2VRM - chains A and B; structure by X-ray diffraction, 2.30 A resolution.

Chain A (and B):
Molecule: Amine oxidase [flavin-containing] B
Source organism: Homo sapiens
Notes: EC 1.4.3.4; chain B of this document is another copy of the same molecule, construct and numbering; everything in this record applies to it too
Reference sequence: P27338 (AOFB_HUMAN); residues 1-520 here = UniProt positions 1-520
Amino-acid sequence (520 residues; each row starts with the number of its first residue):
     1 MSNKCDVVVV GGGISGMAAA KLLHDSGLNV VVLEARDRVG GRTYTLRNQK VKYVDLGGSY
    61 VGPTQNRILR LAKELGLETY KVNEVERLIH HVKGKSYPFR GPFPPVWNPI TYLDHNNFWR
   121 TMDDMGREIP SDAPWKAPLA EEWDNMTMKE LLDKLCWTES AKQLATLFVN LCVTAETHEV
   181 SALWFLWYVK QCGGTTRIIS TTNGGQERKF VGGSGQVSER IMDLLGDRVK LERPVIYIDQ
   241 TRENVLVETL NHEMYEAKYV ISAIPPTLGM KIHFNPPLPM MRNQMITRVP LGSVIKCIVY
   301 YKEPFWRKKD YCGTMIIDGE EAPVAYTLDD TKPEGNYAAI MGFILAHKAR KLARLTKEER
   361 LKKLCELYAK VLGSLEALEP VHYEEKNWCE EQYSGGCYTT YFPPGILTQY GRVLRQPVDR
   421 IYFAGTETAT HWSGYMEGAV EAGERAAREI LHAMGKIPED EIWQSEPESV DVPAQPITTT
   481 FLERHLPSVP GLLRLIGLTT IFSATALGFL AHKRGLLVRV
Not modelled in the structure: 1-2, 502-520 (chain B: 1-2, 497-520)
Covalently attached groups: flavin-adenine dinucleotide (FAD) linked to Cys-397
Residues lining bound ligands: FAD / phenylethane: Val-10, Gly-11, Gly-12, Gly-13, Ile-14, Ser-15, Gly-16, Leu-33, Glu-34, Ala-35, Arg-36, Gly-40, Gly-41, Arg-42, Thr-43, Leu-56, Gly-57, Gly-58, Ser-59, Tyr-60, Leu-171, Cys-172, Gln-206, Arg-233, Pro-234, Val-235, Ala-263, Ile-264, Pro-265, Leu-268, Lys-271, Ile-272, Val-294, Lys-296, Phe-343, Trp-388, Tyr-393, Tyr-398, Gly-425, Thr-426, Gly-434, Tyr-435, Met-436, Glu-437, Ala-439
UniProt features mapped onto this chain:
  - site (Important for catalytic activity): Cys-156, Cys-365, His-382
  - modified residue: Ser-2 (N-acetylserine), Lys-52 (N6-acetyllysine), Cys-397 (S-8alpha-FAD cysteine)
  - mutagenesis: Cys-5 (C5S: No loss of activity), Cys-156 (C156S: Complete loss of activity), Thr-158 (T158A: Dramatic loss of activity), Cys-172 (C172S: No loss of activity), Cys-192 (C192S: No loss of activity), Ile-199 (I199F: Alters specificity towards synthetic inhibitors), Cys-297 (C297S: No loss of activity), Cys-312 (C312S: No loss of activity), Cys-365 (C365S: Complete loss of activity), His-382 (H382R: Significant loss of activity), Lys-386 (K386M: No loss of activity), Cys-389 (C389A: Complete loss of activity; C389S: No loss of activity), 2 further mutagenesis entries in UniProt

Interface between chain A and chain B:
Pairs across the interface (89):
  Asn-145(A) / His-178(B)  hydrogen bond
  Glu-150(A) / Glu-150(B)
  His-178(A) / Asn-145(B)  hydrogen bond
  His-178(A) / Pro-404(B)
  His-178(A) / Gly-405(B)
  Glu-179(A) / Pro-404(B)
  Val-235(A) / His-273(B)
  Ile-236(A) / Ile-236(B)  hydrophobic
  Ile-236(A) / His-273(B)
  Tyr-237(A) / Leu-250(B)  hydrophobic
  Glu-248(A) / His-252(B)  salt bridge
  Leu-250(A) / Tyr-237(B)  hydrophobic
  His-252(A) / Glu-248(B)  salt bridge
  Thr-267(A) / Met-270(B)
  Leu-268(A) / Met-270(B)  hydrophobic
  Met-270(A) / Thr-267(B)
  Met-270(A) / Leu-268(B)  hydrophobic
  Met-270(A) / Met-270(B)  hydrophobic
  Met-270(A) / Lys-271(B)  hydrogen bond (backbone-side chain)
  Lys-271(A) / Met-270(B)  hydrogen bond (side chain-backbone)
  Lys-271(A) / Ile-272(B)  hydrogen bond (side chain-backbone)
  Lys-271(A) / His-273(B)  hydrogen bond (backbone-side chain)
  Ile-272(A) / Lys-271(B)  hydrogen bond (backbone-side chain)
  Ile-272(A) / Gln-392(B)
  His-273(A) / Val-235(B)
  His-273(A) / Ile-236(B)
  His-273(A) / Lys-271(B)  hydrogen bond (side chain-backbone)
  His-273(A) / Gln-392(B)
  His-273(A) / Tyr-393(B)  hydrogen bond
  Phe-274(A) / Gln-392(B)  hydrogen bond (backbone-side chain)
  Met-280(A) / Ala-353(B)  hydrophobic
  Met-280(A) / Asn-387(B)
  Met-280(A) / Cys-389(B)  hydrophobic
  Met-280(A) / Glu-390(B)
  Met-281(A) / Arg-350(B)
  Asn-283(A) / Cys-389(B)  hydrogen bond (side chain-backbone)
  Asn-283(A) / Glu-390(B)
  Asn-283(A) / Glu-391(B)  hydrogen bond (side chain-backbone)
  Asn-283(A) / Gln-392(B)
  Gln-284(A) / Leu-291(B)
  Gln-284(A) / Gly-292(B)  hydrogen bond (side chain-backbone)
  Gln-284(A) / Ser-293(B)  hydrogen bond
  Gln-284(A) / Cys-389(B)  hydrogen bond
  Gln-284(A) / Gly-395(B)  hydrogen bond (side chain-backbone)
  Gln-284(A) / Gly-396(B)
  Thr-287(A) / Thr-287(B)
  Thr-287(A) / Pro-290(B)
  Arg-288(A) / Pro-290(B)
  Arg-288(A) / Leu-291(B)  hydrogen bond (side chain-backbone)
  Arg-288(A) / Gly-292(B)
  Arg-288(A) / Ser-293(B)  hydrogen bond
  Arg-288(A) / Tyr-401(B)
  Pro-290(A) / Thr-287(B)
  Pro-290(A) / Arg-288(B)
  Leu-291(A) / Gln-284(B)
  Leu-291(A) / Arg-288(B)  hydrogen bond (backbone-side chain)
  Gly-292(A) / Gln-284(B)  hydrogen bond (backbone-side chain)
  Ser-293(A) / Gln-284(B)  hydrogen bond
  Ser-293(A) / Arg-288(B)
  Ser-293(A) / Tyr-410(B)  hydrogen bond
  His-347(A) / Gln-409(B)
  Arg-350(A) / Met-281(B)
  Arg-350(A) / Gln-409(B)  hydrogen bond
  Arg-350(A) / Tyr-410(B)  hydrogen bond
  Ala-353(A) / Met-280(B)  hydrophobic
  Asn-387(A) / Met-280(B)
  Cys-389(A) / Met-280(B)  hydrophobic
  Cys-389(A) / Asn-283(B)  hydrogen bond (backbone-side chain)
  Cys-389(A) / Gln-284(B)  hydrogen bond
  Glu-390(A) / Asn-283(B)
  Glu-391(A) / Asn-283(B)  hydrogen bond (backbone-side chain)
  Gln-392(A) / Ile-272(B)
  Gln-392(A) / His-273(B)
  Gln-392(A) / Phe-274(B)  hydrogen bond (side chain-backbone)
  Gln-392(A) / Asn-283(B)
  Tyr-393(A) / His-273(B)  hydrogen bond
  Gly-395(A) / Gln-284(B)  hydrogen bond (backbone-side chain)
  Gly-396(A) / Gln-284(B)
  Tyr-401(A) / Arg-288(B)
  Tyr-401(A) / Ile-406(B)
  Pro-404(A) / His-178(B)
  Pro-404(A) / Glu-179(B)
  Pro-404(A) / Pro-404(B)  hydrophobic
  Gly-405(A) / His-178(B)
  Ile-406(A) / Tyr-401(B)
  Gln-409(A) / His-347(B)
  Gln-409(A) / Arg-350(B)  hydrogen bond
  Tyr-410(A) / Ser-293(B)  hydrogen bond
  Tyr-410(A) / Arg-350(B)  hydrogen bond
Interface residues without a listed pair, chain A (50 interface residues in all): Thr-147, Pro-234, Pro-277, Leu-278, Val-289, Pro-403
Interface residues without a listed pair, chain B (49 interface residues in all): Thr-147, Pro-234, Pro-277, Val-289, Pro-403

In short:
Chain A and chain B form an interface of 50 and 49 residues respectively; the contacts include 33 hydrogen
bonds and 2 salt bridges. Among the polar pairs are Glu-248(A)/His-252(B), Asn-145(A)/His-178(B) and
Met-270(A)/Lys-271(B). Bound to chain A: FAD / phenylethane.
Chain A and chain B are both Amine oxidase [flavin-containing] B (Homo sapiens); the structure, Structure of
human MAO B in complex with phenyethylhydrazine, was determined by X-ray diffraction (same publication as
2VRL).
